8SM9 - chains F and D; structure by X-ray diffraction, 2.30 A resolution.

# Chain F (and D)
Molecule: Amidohydrolase 2
Source organism: Cytobacillus firmus DS1
Notes: chain D of this document is another copy of the same molecule, construct and numbering; everything in this record applies to it too
UniProtKB: W7L2Y2 (W7L2Y2_CYTFI); residues 12-372 here correspond to UniProt positions 1-361 (UniProt number = residue number - 11)
Sequence (361 residues; row label = number of the first residue in the row):
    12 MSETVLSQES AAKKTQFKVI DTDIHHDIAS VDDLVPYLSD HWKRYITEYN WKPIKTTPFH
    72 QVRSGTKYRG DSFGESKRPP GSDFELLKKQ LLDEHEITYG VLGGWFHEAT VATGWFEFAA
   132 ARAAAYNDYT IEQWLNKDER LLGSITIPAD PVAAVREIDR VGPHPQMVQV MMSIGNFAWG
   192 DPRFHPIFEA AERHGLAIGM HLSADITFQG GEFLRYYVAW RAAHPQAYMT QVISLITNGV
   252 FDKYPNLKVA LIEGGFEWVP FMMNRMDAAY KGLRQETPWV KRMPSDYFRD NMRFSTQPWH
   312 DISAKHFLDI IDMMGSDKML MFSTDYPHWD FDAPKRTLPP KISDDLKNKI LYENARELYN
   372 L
Disordered / not traced: 12-28
Ion coordination: Fe ion site 1: D34, H36, H212, E264, D336; Fe ion site 2: E264, D336, H339

# Interface between chain F and chain D
Contacting residue pairs - 99 pairs, chain F then chain D:
  V73(F) with Q286(D); E287(D)
  N187(F) with Q220(D); G221(D)
  F188(F) with E223(D)
  A189(F) with E223(D)
  D192(F) with R226(D), salt bridge
  P193(F) with R226(D)
  T218(F) with Q220(D), hydrogen bond (backbone-side chain)
  F219(F) with Q220(D)
  Q220(F) with N187(D); T218(D); F219(D); A238(D); T241(D), hydrogen bond
  G221(F) with N187(D), hydrogen bond (backbone-backbone)
  E223(F) with F188(D); A189(D)
  L225(F) with T241(D)
  R226(F) with D192(D), salt bridge; P193(D); N249(D), hydrogen bond
  Y227(F) with T248(D); N249(D), hydrogen bond; E287(D); T288(D); W290(D)
  Y228(F) with L284(D), hydrophobic; E287(D), hydrogen bond (backbone-side chain)
  V229(F) with T248(D); Y281(D), hydrophobic; E287(D), hydrogen bond (backbone-side chain)
  A230(F) with I244(D), hydrophobic; T248(D)
  R232(F) with R276(D), hydrogen bond (backbone-side chain); A280(D)
  A233(F) with I244(D); M273(D)
  A234(F) with I244(D), hydrophobic
  H235(F) with R276(D), hydrogen bond
  P236(F) with F272(D), hydrophobic; R276(D)
  Q237(F) with Q237(D), hydrogen bond (backbone-side chain); M240(D); T241(D), hydrogen bond
  A238(F) with Q220(D)
  M240(F) with Q237(D); F272(D), hydrophobic
  T241(F) with Q220(D), hydrogen bond; L225(D); Q237(D), hydrogen bond
  I244(F) with A230(D), hydrophobic; A233(D); A234(D), hydrophobic
  T248(F) with Y227(D); A230(D)
  N249(F) with R226(D), hydrogen bond; Y227(D)
  E268(F) with F272(D); N275(D), hydrogen bond
  W269(F) with F272(D)
  F272(F) with P236(D), hydrophobic; E268(D); W269(D)
  M273(F) with A233(D)
  N275(F) with E268(D), hydrogen bond
  R276(F) with R232(D), hydrogen bond (side chain-backbone); A233(D); H235(D), hydrogen bond; P236(D)
  M277(F) with A233(D), hydrophobic
  A279(F) with H311(D)
  A280(F) with V229(D), hydrophobic
  Y281(F) with V229(D), hydrophobic
  L284(F) with V73(D); Y228(D), hydrophobic; W340(D), hydrophobic
  Q286(F) with V73(D)
  E287(F) with V73(D); Y227(D); Y228(D), hydrogen bond (side chain-backbone); V229(D), hydrogen bond (side chain-backbone)
  T288(F) with Y227(D); V229(D)
  W290(F) with Y227(D)
  P309(F) with R276(D)
  H311(F) with A279(D)
  D312(F) with K282(D), salt bridge
  K316(F) with D323(D), salt bridge
  H317(F) with D323(D), salt bridge; M324(D)
  D320(F) with K316(D), salt bridge; D320(D); M324(D)
  I321(F) with M324(D), hydrophobic
  D323(F) with H317(D), salt bridge
  M324(F) with H317(D); M324(D), hydrophobic
  W340(F) with L284(D), hydrophobic
Other interface residues (no listed pair), chain F (60 interface residues in all): F70, Q72, R74, G186, I217, P271
Other interface residues (no listed pair), chain D (60 interface residues in all): H71, Q72, G186, I217, P271, M277, G283, P309, I321

# Summary
The chain F/chain D interface involves 60 residues from each chain; the contacts include 20 hydrogen bonds and
7 salt bridges. Polar pairs include D192(F)-R226(D), D312(F)-K282(D) and K316(F)-D323(D). The Fe ion site 1 is
built by D34(F), H36(F), H212(F), E264(F) and D336(F).
Both chains are Amidohydrolase 2 (Cytobacillus firmus DS1). Entry 8SM9 (Air-oxidized C. fi TruffO expressed
from M9 minimal medium supplemented with Fe) was determined by X-ray diffraction together with 8SM7, 8SMA and
8SM6 from the same study.
